Entry 4UYP (X-ray diffraction, 1.49 A resolution); this record covers chains C and D of the 4 polymer chains in the assembly.

[Chain C]
Name: Cellulosomal scaffoldin anchoring protein C
Source organism: Acetivibrio cellulolyticus
UniProtKB: Q7WYN2 (Q7WYN2_9FIRM); residues 2-143 here correspond to UniProt positions 326-467 (UniProt number = residue number + 324)
Sequence (151 residues; each row starts with the number of its first residue):
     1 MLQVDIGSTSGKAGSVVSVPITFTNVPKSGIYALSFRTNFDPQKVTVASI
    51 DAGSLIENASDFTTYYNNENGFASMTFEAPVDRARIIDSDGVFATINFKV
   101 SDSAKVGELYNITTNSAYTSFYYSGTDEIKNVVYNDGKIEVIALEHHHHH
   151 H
Disordered / not traced: 147-151
Sequence notes: initiating methionine (1); expression tag (144-151)
Reported in the primary citation:
  - specificity-determining residues: Y122 (proposed by the authors, not directly observed)

[Chain D]
Name: Cellulosomal scaffoldin adaptor protein B
Source organism: Acetivibrio cellulolyticus
UniProtKB: Q7WYN3 (Q7WYN3_9FIRM); residues 1-75 here correspond to UniProt positions 868-942 (UniProt number = residue number + 867)
Sequence (75 residues; each row starts with the number of its first residue):
     1 KFIYGDVDGNGSVRSIDAVLIRDYVLGKINEFPYEYGMLAADVDGNGSIK
    51 INDAVLVRDYVLGKIFLFPVEEKEE
Disordered / not traced: 74-75
Sequence notes: engineered mutation S15 (Ile882 in Q7WYN3), I16 (Asn883 in Q7WYN3)
Bound ions: Ca2+ site 1: D6, D8, N10, S12, D17; Ca2+ site 2: D42, D44, N46, S48, D53
Reported in the primary citation:
  - mutagenesis - I15S/I51S (100-fold), N16I/N52I (1000-fold): decreased binding to Cellulosomal scaffoldin anchoring protein C (chain C)

[How chain C and chain D interact]
Residue-residue contacts (7):
  D41(C) with K50(D), salt bridge
  P42(C) with S48(D)
  Q43(C) with N46(D); G47(D), hydrogen bond (side chain-backbone); S48(D)
  K44(C) with K50(D)
  E69(C) with M38(D)

[Summary]
The chain C/chain D interface involves 5 residues from each chain; the contacts include 1 hydrogen bond and 1
salt bridge. Polar pairs include D41(C)-K50(D) and Q43(C)-G47(D). The paper reports that I15S/I51S and
N16I/N52I of chain D reduce binding to Cellulosomal scaffoldin anchoring protein C (chain C); the specificity
determinant Y122(C).
Chain C is Cellulosomal scaffoldin anchoring protein C and chain D is Cellulosomal scaffoldin adaptor protein
B, both from Acetivibrio cellulolyticus; the structure, High resolution structure of the third cohesin ScaC in
complex with the ScaB dockerin with a ..., was determined by X-ray diffraction (same publication as 4UYQ).
